Entry 1CWE (X-ray diffraction, 2.30 A resolution); this record covers chains A and C of the 4 polymer chains in the assembly.

[Chain A (and C)]
Protein: P56LCK tyrosine kinase
From: Homo sapiens
Notes: EC 2.7.1.112; fragment: phosphotyrosine recognition domain sh2; chain C of this document is another copy of the same molecule, construct and numbering; everything in this record applies to it too
UniProt: P06239 (LCK_HUMAN); residues 5-100 here correspond to UniProt positions 126-221 (UniProt number = residue number + 121)
Chain sequence (98 residues; numbered 3 to 100; the number before each row is that of its first residue):
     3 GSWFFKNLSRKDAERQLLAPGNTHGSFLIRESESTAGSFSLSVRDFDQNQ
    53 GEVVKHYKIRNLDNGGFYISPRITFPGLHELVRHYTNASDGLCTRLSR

[Interface between chain A and chain C]
Pairs across the interface (9):
  Lys13(A) - Asn9(C)  hydrogen bond (side chain-backbone)
  Lys13(A) - Glu35(C)
  Asp14(A) - Glu35(C)
  Arg17(A) - Ser11(C)
  Arg17(A) - Asp14(C)  salt bridge
  Leu20(A) - Lys13(C)
  Gln52(A) - Arg17(C)  hydrogen bond (backbone-side chain)
  Glu54(A) - Lys13(C)
  Glu54(A) - Arg17(C)  hydrogen bond (backbone-side chain)
Interface residues without a listed pair, chain A (7 interface residues in all): Ser11

[In short]
7 residues of chain A and 6 residues of chain C are in contact; the contacts include 3 hydrogen bonds and 1
salt bridge. Polar pairs include Arg17(A)-Asp14(C), Lys13(A)-Asn9(C) and Gln52(A)-Arg17(C).
Chain A and chain C are both P56LCK tyrosine kinase (Homo sapiens); the structure, Human P56LCK tyrosine
kinase complexed with phosphopeptide, was determined by X-ray diffraction (same publication as 1CWD).
